8SQZ - chains A and C of the 6 polymer chains in the assembly; structure by electron microscopy, 5.85 A resolution (low resolution: residue-level contacts below are approximate; hydrogen-bond / salt-bridge calls are withheld).

[Chain A]
Name: RB1-inducible coiled-coil protein 1
Source organism: Homo sapiens
Reference sequence: Q8TDY2 (RBCC1_HUMAN); residues 1-640 here = UniProt positions 1-640
Amino-acid sequence (640 residues; row label = number of the first residue in the row):
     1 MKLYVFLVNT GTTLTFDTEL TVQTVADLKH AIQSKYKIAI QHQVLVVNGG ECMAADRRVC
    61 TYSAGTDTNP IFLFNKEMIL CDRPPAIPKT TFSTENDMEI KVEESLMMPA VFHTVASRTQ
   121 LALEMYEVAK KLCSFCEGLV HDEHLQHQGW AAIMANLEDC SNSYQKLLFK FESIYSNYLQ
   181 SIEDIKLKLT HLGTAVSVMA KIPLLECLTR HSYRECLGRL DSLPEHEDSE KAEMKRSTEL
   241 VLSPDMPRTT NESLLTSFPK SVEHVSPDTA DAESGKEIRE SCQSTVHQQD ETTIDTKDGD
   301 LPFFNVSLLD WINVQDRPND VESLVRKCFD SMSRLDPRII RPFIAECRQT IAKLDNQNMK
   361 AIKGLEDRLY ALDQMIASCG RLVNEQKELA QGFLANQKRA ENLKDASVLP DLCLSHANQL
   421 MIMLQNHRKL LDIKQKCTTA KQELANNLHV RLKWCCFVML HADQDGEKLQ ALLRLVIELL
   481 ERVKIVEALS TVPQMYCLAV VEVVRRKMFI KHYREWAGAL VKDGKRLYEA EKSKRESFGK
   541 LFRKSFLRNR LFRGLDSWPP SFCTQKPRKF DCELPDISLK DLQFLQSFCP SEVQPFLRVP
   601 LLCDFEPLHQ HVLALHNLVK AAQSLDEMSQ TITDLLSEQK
Disordered / not traced: 213-303, 584-640
Swiss-Prot annotation at these positions:
  - motif: Lys566 to Lys569 (Nuclear localization signal)
  - modified residue: Ser222 (Phosphoserine), Ser229 (Phosphoserine), Ser237 (Phosphoserine), Thr238 (Phosphothreonine), Ser243 (Phosphoserine), Ser253 (Phosphoserine), Ser257 (Phosphoserine), Ser261 (Phosphoserine), Ser266 (Phosphoserine), Ser624 (Phosphoserine)

[Chain C]
Name: Serine/threonine-protein kinase ULK1
Source organism: Homo sapiens
Notes: EC 2.7.11.1
Reference sequence: O75385 (ULK1_HUMAN); residues 836-1050 here = UniProt positions 836-1050
Amino-acid sequence (215 residues; row label = number of the first residue in the row):
   836 MEQEHTEILR GLRFTLLFVQ HVLEIAALKG SASEAAGGPE YQLQESVVAD QISLLSREWG
   896 FAEQLVLYLK VAELLSSGLQ SAIDQIRAGK LCLSSTVKQV VRRLNELYKA SVVSCQGLSL
   956 RLQRFFLDKQ RLLDRIHSIT AERLIFSHAV QMVQSAALDE MFQHREGCVP RYHKALLLLE
  1016 GLQHMLSDQA DIENVTKCKL CIERRLSALL TGICA
Disordered / not traced: 836-839, 1045-1050

[How chain A and chain C interact]
Pairs across the interface (14):
  His211(A) - Arg970(C)
  Phe304(A) - Arg966(C)
  Asn305(A) - Asp963(C)
  Asn305(A) - Arg966(C)
  Val306(A) - Asp963(C)
  Val306(A) - Leu967(C)
  Glu322(A) - Ile887(C)
  Arg326(A) - Ile887(C)
  Phe329(A) - Glu880(C)
  Phe329(A) - Ala884(C)
  Asp330(A) - Ser868(C)
  Met332(A) - Gln877(C)
  Ser333(A) - Tyr876(C)
  Ser333(A) - Gln877(C)
Other interface residues (no listed pair), chain A (13 interface residues in all): Val325, Lys327, Asp336
Other interface residues (no listed pair), chain C (11 interface residues in all): Glu869
From the paper, about this interface:
  - hot spots on chain A (mutagenesis) - R326D, R334D: decreased binding to Serine/threonine-protein kinase ULK1 (chain C)

[Summary]
Chain A and chain C form an interface of 13 and 11 residues respectively. From the paper: R326D and R334D of
chain A reduce binding to Serine/threonine-protein kinase ULK1 (chain C).
Chain A is RB1-inducible coiled-coil protein 1 and chain C is Serine/threonine-protein kinase ULK1, both from
Homo sapiens; the structure, Structure of human ULK1 complex core (2:2:2 stoichiometry) in the PI3KC3-C1
mixture, was determined by electron microscopy together with 8SOI, 8SOR and 8SRM from the same study.
